PDB entry 4QYD | X-ray diffraction, 1.94 A resolution | chains A and B

Chain A:
Name: Peregrin
Organism: Homo sapiens
Notes: fragment: bromodomain
Reference sequence: P55201 (BRPF1_HUMAN); residues 4-117 here correspond to UniProt positions 629-742 (UniProt number = residue number + 625)
Chain sequence (117 residues; numbered 1 to 117; the number before each row is that of its first residue):
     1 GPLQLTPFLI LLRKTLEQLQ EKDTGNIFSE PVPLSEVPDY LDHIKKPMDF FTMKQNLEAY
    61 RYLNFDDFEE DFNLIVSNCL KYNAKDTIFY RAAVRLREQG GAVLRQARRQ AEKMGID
Disordered / not traced: 1-3
Differences from the reference sequence: expression tag (1-3)
From the paper describing this entry:
  - mutagenesis - C79A (2.5-5 fold): decreased binding to Histone H4 (chain B)
  - conformationally variable residues (side-chain flip): Asp39, Phe89

Chain B:
Name: Histone H4
Notes: fragment: histone H4K12ac peptide
Reference sequence: P62805 (H4_HUMAN); residues 4-17 here correspond to UniProt positions 5-18 (UniProt number = residue number + 1)
Chain sequence (14 residues; each row starts with the number of its first residue):
     4 GKGGKGLGKG GAKR
Disordered / not traced: 4-5, 14-17
Modified positions: Lys12 (n(6)-acetyllysine; ALY)
Swiss-Prot annotation at these positions:
  - DNA-binding region: Lys16, Arg17
  - modified residue (N6-(2-hydroxyisobutyryl)lysine): Lys5, Lys8, Lys12, Lys16
  - cross-link: Lys12 (Glycyl lysine isopeptide (Lys-Gly) (interchain with G-Cter in SUMO2))

How chain A and chain B interact:
Pairs across the interface (22):
  Ile27(A) with Lys12(B)
  Phe28(A) with Lys12(B)
  Val32(A) with Lys12(B)
  Asp39(A) with Gly9(B); Leu10(B), hydrogen bond (side chain-backbone)
  His43(A) with Gly7(B), hydrogen bond (side chain-backbone); Lys8(B); Gly9(B)
  Cys79(A) with Lys12(B)
  Leu80(A) with Lys8(B), hydrogen bond (backbone-side chain)
  Lys81(A) with Lys8(B)
  Tyr82(A) with Lys8(B); Gly9(B); Leu10(B); Gly11(B), hydrogen bond (side chain-backbone); Lys12(B)
  Asn83(A) with Lys8(B), hydrogen bond (backbone-side chain); Lys12(B)
  Ala84(A) with Lys8(B)
  Phe89(A) with Lys12(B); Gly13(B)
  Tyr90(A) with Lys8(B)
Interface residues without a listed pair, chain A (15 interface residues in all): Val37, Lys85
Interface features reported in the paper:
  - specific contacts: Ile27(A)-Lys12(B) (water-mediated contact), Asp39(A)-Leu10(B) (hydrogen bond), Tyr40(A)-Lys12(B) (water-mediated contact), Leu80(A)-Lys8(B) (backbone contact), Tyr82(A)-Gly11(B) (hydrogen bond), Asn83(A)-Lys12(B) (hydrogen bond), Asn83(A)-Lys8(B) (backbone contact), Phe89(A)-Lys12(B) (hydrophobic contact)
  - hot spots on chain A (mutagenesis) - F89A: abolished binding to Histone H4 (chain B)

Summary:
15 residues of chain A and 7 residues of chain B are in contact; the contacts include 5 hydrogen bonds. Among
the polar pairs are Asp39(A)-Leu10(B), His43(A)-Gly7(B) and Leu80(A)-Lys8(B). The paper describes
water-mediated contacts between Ile27(A) and Lys12(B) and Tyr40(A) and Lys12(B); hydrogen bonds between
Asp39(A) and Leu10(B), Tyr82(A) and Gly11(B) and Asn83(A) and Lys12(B); backbone contacts between Leu80(A) and
Lys8(B) and Asn83(A) and Lys8(B). From the paper: C79A of chain A reduces binding to Histone H4 (chain B);
conformational variability at Asp39(A) and Phe89(A).
Chain A is Peregrin (Homo sapiens) and chain B is Histone H4; the structure, Crystal Structure of the human
BRPF1 bromodomain in complex with a histone H4K12ac peptide, was determined by X-ray diffraction together with
4QYL from the same study.
